PDB entry 4WU9 | X-ray diffraction, 2.60 A resolution | chains G and J of the 10 polymer chains in the assembly

[Chain G]
Molecule: Histone H2A type 1
From: Xenopus laevis
UniProtKB: P06897 (H2A1_XENLA); residues 1-129 here correspond to UniProt positions 2-130 (UniProt number = residue number + 1)
Amino-acid sequence (129 residues; each row starts with the number of its first residue):
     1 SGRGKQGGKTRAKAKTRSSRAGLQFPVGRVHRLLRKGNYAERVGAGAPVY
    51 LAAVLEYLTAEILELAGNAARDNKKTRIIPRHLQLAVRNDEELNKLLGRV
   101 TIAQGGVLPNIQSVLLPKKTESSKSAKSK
Disordered / not traced: 1-13, 120-129
Construct notes: engineered mutation Arg99 (Gly100 in P06897), Ser123 (Ala124 in P06897)
Swiss-Prot annotation at these positions:
  - modified residue: Ser1 (N-acetylserine), Lys5 (N6-(2-hydroxyisobutyryl)lysine), Lys9 (N6-(2-hydroxyisobutyryl)lysine), Lys36 (N6-(2-hydroxyisobutyryl)lysine), Lys74 (N6-(2-hydroxyisobutyryl)lysine), Lys75 (N6-(2-hydroxyisobutyryl)lysine), Lys95 (N6-(2-hydroxyisobutyryl)lysine), Gln104 (N5-methylglutamine), Lys118 (N6-(2-hydroxyisobutyryl)lysine)
  - cross-link (Glycyl lysine isopeptide (Lys-Gly)): Lys13 (interchain with G-Cter in ubiquitin), Lys15 (interchain with G-Cter in ubiquitin), Lys119 (interchain with G-Cter in ubiquitin)

[Chain J]
Molecule: 145-nt DNA strand
Sequence (145 nucleotides; numbered -72 to 72; the number before each row is that of its first residue; numbers below 1 keep their minus sign (DA-72 is residue -72)):
   -72 ATCAATATCCACCTGCAGATACTACCAAAAGTGTATTTGGAAACTGCTCC
   -22 ATCAAAAGGCATGTTCAGCTGATTCAGCTGAACATGCCTTTTGATGGAGC
    28 AGTTTCCAAATACACTTTTGGTAGTATCTGCAGGTGGATATTGAT
Metal / ion sites: Pt ion near DG-14 (its only coordinating residue here)

[Chain G / chain J interface]
Pairs across the interface (14; chain G residue first):
  Ala14(G) - DG-42(J)  phosphate contact
  Ala14(G) - DT-41(J)  phosphate contact
  Lys15(G) - DG-42(J)  phosphate contact
  Lys15(G) - DT-41(J)  hydrogen bond to the phosphate
  Thr16(G) - DG-42(J)  phosphate contact
  Arg17(G) - DG-42(J)  salt bridge to the phosphate
  Arg20(G) - DT-41(J)  salt bridge to the phosphate
  Gly28(G) - DA-43(J)  phosphate contact
  Gly28(G) - DG-42(J)  phosphate contact
  Arg29(G) - DA-43(J)  hydrogen bond to the phosphate
  Arg32(G) - DA-44(J)  hydrogen bond to the phosphate
  Arg32(G) - DA-43(J)  salt bridge to the phosphate
  Arg42(G) - DG-34(J)  sugar contact
  Arg77(G) - DA-54(J)  sugar contact
Also at the interface, not in a pair above, chain J (7 interface residues in all): DT-35

[Summary]
Chain G and chain J form an interface of 10 and 7 residues respectively; the contacts include 3 hydrogen bonds
and 3 salt bridges. Among the polar pairs are Lys15(G)-DT-41(J), Arg29(G)-DA-43(J) and Arg32(G)-DA-44(J).
Here chain G is Histone H2A type 1 (Xenopus laevis) and chain J is a 145-nt DNA strand. Entry 4WU9 (Structure
of cisPtNAP-NCP145) was determined by X-ray diffraction together with 4WU8 from the same study.
